PDB entry 8A4I | X-ray diffraction, 2.76 A resolution | chains I and B of the 3 polymer chains in the assembly

Chain I:
Name: Sal-like protein 4
Source organism: Mus musculus
UniProtKB: Q8BX22 (SALL4_MOUSE); numbering as in UniProt (aligned over 871-940)
Sequence (75 residues; each row starts with the number of its first residue):
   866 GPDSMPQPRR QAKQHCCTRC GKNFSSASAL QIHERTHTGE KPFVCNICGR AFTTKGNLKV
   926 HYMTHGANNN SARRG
Not modelled in the structure: 866-878, 933-940
Construct notes: expression tag (866-870)
Curated features (UniProtKB/Swiss-Prot):
  - zinc finger: His880 to His902 (C2H2-type 7), Phe908 to His930 (C2H2-type 8)
  - cross-link: Lys906 (Glycyl lysine isopeptide (Lys-Gly) (interchain with G-Cter in SUMO2))
Metal / ion sites: Zn2+ site 1: Cys882, Cys885, His898, His902; Zn2+ site 2: Cys910, Cys913, His926, His930
From the paper describing this entry:
  - binding site for the 12-nt DNA strand: Ser891, Ser893, Gly921
  - binding site for the 12-nt DNA strand: Ser890, Ile897, Thr919, Asn922, Val925
  - mutagenesis - I897S (Kd of 4.8), I897S/V925S (Kd 5.0 uM): decreased binding to DNA
  - mutagenesis - V925S (Kd = 0.91 uM): unchanged binding to DNA
  - mutagenesis - V925S: unchanged localization to pericentric heterochromatin
  - disease-associated variants - R900W (Kd = 23 uM), G921D: decreased binding to this probe
  - disease-associated variants - H898R, R900W, G921D: abolished localization
  - disease-associated variants - R900W, G921D: decreased binding to AT-rich motifs
  - mutagenesis - I897S: decreased localization
  - disease-associated variants - H898R: decreased stability (proposed by the authors, not directly observed)
  - mutagenesis - H898R, R900W, G921D: abolished localization

Chain B:
Molecule: 12-nt DNA strand
Sequence (12 nucleotides; each row starts with the number of its first residue):
     1 GATATTAATA TC

Interface between chain I and chain B:
Pairs across the interface - 9 pairs, chain I then chain B:
  His898(I) with DT9(B), salt bridge to the phosphate
  Phe917(I) with DA7(B), phosphate contact
  Thr918(I) with DA8(B), phosphate contact
  Thr919(I) with DT9(B), base contact
  Asn922(I) with DA7(B), hydrogen bond to the base; DA8(B), hydrogen bond to the base; DT9(B), base contact
  Val925(I) with DT6(B), base contact
  His926(I) with DT6(B), salt bridge to the phosphate
Interface residues without a listed pair, chain I (11 interface residues in all): Ser890, Ile897, Thr901, Thr929
Interface residues without a listed pair, chain B (6 interface residues in all): DT5, DT11

In short:
Chain I and chain B form an interface of 11 and 6 residues respectively; the contacts include 2 hydrogen bonds
and 2 salt bridges. Polar pairs include Asn922(I)-DA7(B), Asn922(I)-DA8(B) and His898(I)-DT9(B). The paper
reports a binding site for the 12-nt DNA strand at Ser891(I), Ser893(I) and Gly921(I) among others; H898R,
R900W and G921D of chain I abolish localization; 6 substitutions were tested in all.
Chain I is Sal-like protein 4 (Mus musculus) and chain B is a 12-nt DNA strand; the structure, Crystal
structure of SALL4 zinc finger cluster 4 with AT-rich DNA, was determined by X-ray diffraction.
